Entry 6VFC (X-ray diffraction, 1.59 A resolution); this record covers chains A and P of the 4 polymer chains in the assembly.

== Chain A ==
Molecule: DNA-directed DNA/RNA polymerase mu
Organism: Homo sapiens
Notes: EC 2.7.7.7
UniProtKB: Q9NP87 (DPOLM_HUMAN); numbering as in UniProt; present here: 132-397, 410-494
Chain sequence (356 residues; row label = number of the first residue in the row; note: 12 numbers in that range are skipped by the numbering (no residue carries them; nothing is unmodelled there)):
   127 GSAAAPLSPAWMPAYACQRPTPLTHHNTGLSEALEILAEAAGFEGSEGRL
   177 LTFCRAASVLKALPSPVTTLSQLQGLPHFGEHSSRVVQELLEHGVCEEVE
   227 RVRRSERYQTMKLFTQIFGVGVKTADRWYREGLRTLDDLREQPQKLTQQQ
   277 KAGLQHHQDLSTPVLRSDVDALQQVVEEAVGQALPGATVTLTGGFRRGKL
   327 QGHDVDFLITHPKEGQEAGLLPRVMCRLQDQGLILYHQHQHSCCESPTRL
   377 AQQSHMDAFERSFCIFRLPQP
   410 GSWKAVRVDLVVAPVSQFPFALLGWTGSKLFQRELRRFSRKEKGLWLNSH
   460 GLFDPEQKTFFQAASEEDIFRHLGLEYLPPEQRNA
Disordered / not traced: 127-136, 365-383
Construct notes: expression tag (127-131); conflict Gly-410 (Pro in Q9NP87)
Covalent attachments: 2,3-dihydroxy-1,4-dithiobutane (DTT) linked to Cys-180
Bound ions: Mn2+ site 1 near His-152 (its only coordinating residue here); Mn2+ site 2: His-208 (shared with 1 residue of chain D); Mn2+ site 3 near His-219 (its only coordinating residue here); Na+: Thr-241, Ile-243, Val-246 (shared with DT3(P) of chain P); Mn2+ site 4: Asp-330, Asp-332 (together with phosphate ion) (shared with 8GM_5(P) of chain P); Mn2+ site 5: Asp-330, Asp-332, Asp-418; Mn2+ site 6: Glu-386, His-459
UniProt features mapped onto this chain:
  - region: Arg-323 to Asp-332 (Involved in ssDNA binding)
  - binding site (Mg(2+)): Asp-330, Asp-332, Asp-418
  - site: Gly-433 (Responsible for the low discrimination between dNTP and rNTP)

== Chain P ==
Molecule: 5-nt DNA strand
Sequence (5 nucleotides; each row starts with the number of its first residue):
     1 CGTAX
Modified residues: 8GM ([(2R,3S,4R,5R)-5-[2-azanyl-6,8-bis(oxidanylidene)-1,7-dihydropurin-9-yl]-3,4-bis(oxidanyl)oxolan-2-yl]methyl dihydrogen phosphate) at position 5
Bound ions: Na+: DT3 (shared with Thr-241(A), Ile-243(A), Val-246(A) of chain A); Mn2+: 8GM_5 (together with phosphate ion) (shared with Asp-330(A), Asp-332(A) of chain A)

== Interface between chain A and chain P ==
Residue-residue contacts - 33 pairs, chain A then chain P:
  Ile-243(A) with DT3(P), phosphate contact
  Phe-244(A) with DT3(P), phosphate contact
  Gly-245(A) with DG2(P), phosphate contact; DT3(P), hydrogen bond to the phosphate
  Val-246(A) with DG2(P), hydrogen bond to the phosphate; DT3(P), hydrogen bond to the phosphate
  Gly-247(A) with DG2(P), hydrogen bond to the phosphate
  Lys-249(A) with DC1(P), phosphate contact; DG2(P), phosphate contact
  Thr-250(A) with DC1(P), hydrogen bond to the phosphate; DG2(P), hydrogen bond to the phosphate
  Gln-275(A) with DG2(P), sugar contact
  Gly-319(A) with 8GM_5(P), phosphate contact
  Arg-323(A) with 8GM_5(P), hydrogen bond to the phosphate
  His-329(A) with DA4(P), salt bridge to the phosphate; 8GM_5(P), phosphate contact
  Asp-330(A) with 8GM_5(P), phosphate contact
  Asp-332(A) with DA4(P), phosphate contact; 8GM_5(P), phosphate contact
  Phe-389(A) with DT3(P), base contact; DA4(P), sugar contact
  Arg-416(A) with DT3(P), phosphate contact; DA4(P), salt bridge to the phosphate
  Asp-418(A) with DA4(P), sugar contact; 8GM_5(P), phosphate contact
  Gly-433(A) with 8GM_5(P), hydrogen bond to the sugar
  Trp-434(A) with DA4(P), phosphate contact; 8GM_5(P), sugar contact
  Thr-435(A) with 8GM_5(P), hydrogen bond to the sugar
  Gly-436(A) with 8GM_5(P), hydrogen bond to the sugar
  Lys-438(A) with 8GM_5(P), base contact
  Gln-441(A) with 8GM_5(P), sugar contact
  Arg-445(A) with 8GM_5(P), base contact
Also at the interface, not in a pair above, chain A (27 interface residues in all): Val-248, Arg-387, Leu-432, Ser-437

== Summary ==
27 residues of chain A face 5 of chain P across their interface, with 10 hydrogen bonds and 2 salt bridges.
Polar contacts include Gly-433(A)/8GM_5(P), Thr-435(A)/8GM_5(P) and Gly-436(A)/8GM_5(P). Thr-241(A),
Ile-243(A), Val-246(A) and DT3(P) form the Na+ site. UniProt lists 3 Mg2+-binding residues on chain A.
Chain A is DNA-directed DNA/RNA polymerase mu (Homo sapiens) and chain P is a 5-nt DNA strand; the structure,
DNA Polymerase Mu, 8-oxorGTP:Ct Product State Ternary Complex, 50 mM Mn2+ (2160 min), was determined by X-ray
diffraction, deposited together with 6VEZ, 6VF0, 6VF1, 6VF2, 6VF3, 6VF4 and 7 further entries.
